Entry 1MHH (X-ray diffraction, 2.10 A resolution); this record covers chains A and E of the 3 polymer chains in the assembly.

[Chain A]
Name: Fab, light chain
Organism: Mus musculus
Notes: antibody fragment or engineered binder
Sequence (220 residues; numbered 1 to 214 plus 6 insertion-coded residues; the number before each row is that of its first residue; a row labelled like 27A-27F holds insertion residues (27A, then the next letters in order)):
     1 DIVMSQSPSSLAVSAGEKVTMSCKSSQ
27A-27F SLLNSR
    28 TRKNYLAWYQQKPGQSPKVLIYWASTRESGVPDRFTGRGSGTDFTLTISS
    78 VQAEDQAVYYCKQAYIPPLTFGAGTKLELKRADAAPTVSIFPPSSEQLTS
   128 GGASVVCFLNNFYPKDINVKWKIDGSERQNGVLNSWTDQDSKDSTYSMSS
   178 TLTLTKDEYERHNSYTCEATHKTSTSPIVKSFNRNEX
Modified / non-standard residues: AEA ((2-amino-2-carbamoyl-ethylsulfanyl)-acetic acid) at position 214
Disulfides: Cys-23/Cys-88, Cys-134/Cys-194

[Chain E]
Name: protein L domain C
Organism: Finegoldia magna
Notes: engineered mutation(s): D855A/Y864W
Sequence (63 residues; each row starts with the number of its first residue):
   820 EVTIKVNLIFADGKIQTAEFKGTFEEATAEAYRYAALLAKVNGEWTADLE
   870 DGGNHMNIKFAGK

[How chain A and chain E interact]
Residue-residue contacts - 24 pairs, chain A then chain E:
  Ser-7(A) with Glu-849(E)
  Pro-8(A) with Ala-837(E), hydrophobic; Glu-838(E); Phe-839(E), hydrophobic; Tyr-853(E)
  Ser-9(A) with Glu-838(E), hydrogen bond (backbone-backbone); Lys-840(E)
  Ser-10(A) with Ala-837(E); Glu-838(E), hydrogen bond (backbone-backbone)
  Leu-11(A) with Thr-836(E); Ala-837(E), hydrophobic; Tyr-853(E)
  Ala-12(A) with Gln-835(E); Thr-836(E), hydrogen bond (backbone-backbone)
  Val-13(A) with Gln-835(E)
  Glu-17(A) with Lys-833(E); Gln-835(E), hydrogen bond
  Lys-18(A) with Gln-835(E), hydrogen bond (backbone-side chain)
  Thr-20(A) with Tyr-853(E), hydrogen bond (backbone-side chain); Leu-856(E)
  Ser-22(A) with Leu-856(E)
  Thr-72(A) with Leu-856(E)
  Lys-107(A) with Ile-834(E); Thr-836(E), hydrogen bond
Other interface residues (no listed pair), chain A (14 interface residues in all): Gln-6
Other interface residues (no listed pair), chain E (13 interface residues in all): Leu-827, Leu-857

[In short]
The interface between chain A and chain E involves 14 residues on one side and 13 on the other; the contacts
include 7 hydrogen bonds. Among the polar pairs are Glu-17(A)/Gln-835(E), Lys-18(A)/Gln-835(E) and
Thr-20(A)/Tyr-853(E).
Here chain A is Fab, light chain (Mus musculus) and chain E is protein L domain C (Finegoldia magna). Entry
1MHH (Structure of P. magnus protein L mutant bound to a mouse Fab) was determined by X-ray diffraction.
